Entry 3ZVK (X-ray diffraction, 2.50 A resolution); this record covers chains C and G of the 10 polymer chains in the assembly.

# Chain C
Molecule: Toxin of toxin-antitoxin system
Organism: Rickettsia felis
UniProtKB: Q4UNB2 (Q4UNB2_RICFE); numbering as in UniProt (aligned over 1-134)
Amino-acid sequence (134 residues; numbered 1 to 134; the number before each row is that of its first residue):
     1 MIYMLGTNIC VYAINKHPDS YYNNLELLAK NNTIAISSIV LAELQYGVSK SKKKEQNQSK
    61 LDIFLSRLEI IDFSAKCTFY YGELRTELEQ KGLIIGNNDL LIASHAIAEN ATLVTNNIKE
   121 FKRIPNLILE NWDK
Disordered / not traced: 120, 134
Sequence notes: engineered mutation Gly6 (Asp in Q4UNB2)
What the authors report for this chain:
  - catalytic residues: Glu43, Asp99 (by similarity / conservation)

# Chain G
Molecule: Antitoxin of toxin-antitoxin system vapb
Organism: Rickettsia felis
UniProtKB: Q4UNB3 (Q4UNB3_RICFE); residues 1-78 here = UniProt positions 1-78
Amino-acid sequence (78 residues; row label = number of the first residue in the row):
     1 MNKAKIFMNG QSQAVRLPKE FRFSVKEVSV IPLGKGIVLQ PLPNSWKDVF QEMAEISSDD
    61 IFPEGRKDLP PQKRKYFE
Disordered / not traced: 1
What the authors report for this chain:
  - self-association interface (contacts with another copy of this molecule); pairs are residue here / residue on that copy: Glu27-Lys5
  - binding site for the 26-nt DNA strand: Asn9, Lys19, Arg22
  - specificity-determining residues: Asn9

# How chain C and chain G interact
Pairs across the interface - 75 pairs, chain C then chain G:
  Thr7(C) with Arg66(G)
  Asn8(C) with Arg66(G), hydrogen bond
  Val11(C) with Phe62(G), hydrophobic
  Ala13(C) with Phe50(G), hydrophobic; Met53(G)
  Asn15(C) with Asp60(G); Ile61(G), hydrogen bond (side chain-backbone)
  His17(C) with Phe50(G); Ala54(G)
  Pro18(C) with Phe50(G)
  Tyr21(C) with Phe50(G), hydrophobic
  Tyr22(C) with Trp46(G); Lys47(G); Phe50(G), hydrophobic
  Leu25(C) with Trp46(G), hydrophobic; Phe50(G), hydrophobic
  Glu26(C) with Ser45(G); Trp46(G), hydrogen bond (side chain-backbone); Lys47(G), hydrogen bond (side chain-backbone)
  Ile34(C) with Trp46(G)
  Glu43(C) with Phe62(G); Arg66(G), salt bridge
  Gln45(C) with Leu33(G)
  Tyr46(C) with Phe62(G), hydrophobic
  Gly47(C) with Ile61(G); Phe62(G)
  Lys50(C) with Phe62(G)
  Ser51(C) with Asp59(G)
  Lys52(C) with Asp59(G), hydrogen bond (backbone-side chain)
  Lys53(C) with Ser57(G); Ser58(G); Asp59(G), hydrogen bond (backbone-side chain)
  Gln56(C) with Ile56(G); Ser57(G); Ser58(G)
  Asn57(C) with Ser58(G), hydrogen bond; Asp59(G), hydrogen bond (side chain-backbone); Ile61(G)
  Gln58(C) with Leu33(G)
  Lys60(C) with Met53(G); Ile56(G); Ser58(G)
  Asp62(C) with Ile31(G); Val38(G); Gln40(G)
  Ile63(C) with Gln40(G); Val49(G); Met53(G), hydrophobic; Ile56(G), hydrophobic
  Phe64(C) with Trp46(G); Met53(G), hydrophobic
  Ser66(C) with Ser29(G); Ile31(G); Leu42(G); Pro43(G); Val49(G)
  Arg67(C) with Leu42(G); Pro43(G), hydrogen bond (side chain-backbone); Asn44(G), hydrogen bond (side chain-backbone); Ser45(G); Trp46(G); Val49(G)
  Arg85(C) with Pro71(G); Gln72(G), hydrogen bond (side chain-backbone)
  Ile95(C) with Pro70(G); Pro71(G)
  Gly96(C) with Asp68(G); Leu69(G)
  Asn97(C) with Asp68(G), hydrogen bond (backbone-side chain); Leu69(G), hydrogen bond (backbone-backbone); Pro71(G)
  Asn98(C) with Asp68(G), hydrogen bond (backbone-side chain)
  Asp99(C) with Arg66(G), salt bridge; Asp68(G), hydrogen bond (backbone-side chain)
  Leu100(C) with Pro71(G), hydrophobic
Also at the interface, not in a pair above, chain C (45 interface residues in all): Ile14, Ala29, Leu44, Val48, Ser59, Leu65, Leu68, Ile70, Tyr81
Also at the interface, not in a pair above, chain G (32 interface residues in all): Pro32, Glu52, Lys67, Tyr76
Interface features reported in the paper:
  - pairs named by the authors: Leu25(C)-Trp46(G), Glu26(C)-Trp46(G), Ile34(C)-Trp46(G), Phe64(C)-Trp46(G), Arg67(C)-Trp46(G), Leu68(C)-Trp46(G)
  - interface residues, chain G: Trp46(G)

# In short
45 residues of chain C and 32 residues of chain G are in contact, with 15 hydrogen bonds and 2 salt bridges.
Polar pairs include Glu43(C)-Arg66(G), Asp99(C)-Arg66(G) and Asn8(C)-Arg66(G). The authors report contacts
between Leu25(C) and Trp46(G), Glu26(C) and Trp46(G) and Ile34(C) and Trp46(G) among others. The paper reports
catalytic residues Glu43(C) and Asp99(C); a binding site for the 26-nt DNA strand at Asn9(G), Lys19(G) and
Arg22(G).
Chain C is Toxin of toxin-antitoxin system and chain G is Antitoxin of toxin-antitoxin system vapb, both from
Rickettsia felis; the structure, Crystal structure of VapBC2 from Rickettsia felis bound to a DNA fragment
from their promoter, was determined by X-ray diffraction.
